PDB entry 7BOD | electron microscopy, 2.88 A resolution | chains A and U of the 13 polymer chains in the assembly

[Chain A]
Molecule: 16S rRNA (body domain of 30S subunit)
Organism: Escherichia coli (strain K12)
Sequence (1542 nucleotides; each row starts with the number of its first residue):
     1 AAAUUGAAGAGUUUGAUCAUGGCUCAGAUUGAACGCUGGCGGCAGGCCUA
    51 ACACAUGCAAGUCGAACGGUAACAGGAAGAAGCUUGCUUCUUUGCUGACG
   101 AGUGGCGGACGGGUGAGUAAUGUCUGGGAAACUGCCUGAUGGAGGGGGAU
   151 AACUACUGGAAACGGUAGCUAAUACCGCAUAACGUCGCAAGACCAAAGAG
   201 GGGGACCUUCGGGCCUCUUGCCAUCGGAUGUGCCCAGAUGGGAUUAGCUA
   251 GUAGGUGGGGUAACGGCUCACCUAGGCGACGAUCCCUAGCUGGUCUGAGA
   301 GGAUGACCAGCCACACUGGAACUGAGACACGGUCCAGACUCCUACGGGAG
   351 GCAGCAGUGGGGAAUAUUGCACAAUGGGCGCAAGCCUGAUGCAGCCAUGC
   401 CGCGUGUAUGAAGAAGGCCUUCGGGUUGUAAAGUACUUUCAGCGGGGAGG
   451 AAGGGAGUAAAGUUAAUACCUUUGCUCAUUGACGUUACCCGCAGAAGAAG
   501 CACCGGCUAACUCCGUGCCAGCAGCCXCGGUAAUACGGAGGGUGCAAGCG
   551 UUAAUCGGAAUUACUGGGCGUAAAGCGCACGCAGGCGGUUUGUUAAGUCA
   601 GAUGUGAAAUCCCCGGGCUCAACCUGGGAACUGCAUCUGAUACUGGCAAG
   651 CUUGAGUCUCGUAGAGGGGGGUAGAAUUCCAGGUGUAGCGGUGAAAUGCG
   701 UAGAGAUCUGGAGGAAUACCGGUGGCGAAGGCGGCCCCCUGGACGAAGAC
   751 UGACGCUCAGGUGCGAAAGCGUGGGGAGCAAACAGGAUUAGAUACCCUGG
   801 UAGUCCACGCCGUAAACGAUGUCGACUUGGAGGUUGUGCCCUUGAGGCGU
   851 GGCUUCCGGAGCUAACGCGUUAAGUCGACCGCCUGGGGAGUACGGCCGCA
   901 AGGUUAAAACUCAAAUGAAUUGACGGGGGCCCGCACAAGCGGUGGAGCAU
   951 GUGGUUUAAUUCGAUGXAACGCGAAGAACCUUACCUGGUCUUGACAUCCA
  1001 CGGAAGUUUUCAGAGAUGAGAAUGUGCCUUCGGGAACCGUGAGACAGGUG
  1051 CUGCAUGGCUGUCGUCAGCUCGUGUUGUGAAAUGUUGGGUUAAGUCCCGC
  1101 AACGAGCGCAACCCUUAUCCUUUGUUGCCAGCGGUCCGGCCGGGAACUCA
  1151 AAGGAGACUGCCAGUGAUAAACUGGAGGAAGGUGGGGAUGACGUCAAGUC
  1201 AUCAUGGCCCUUACGACCAGGGCUACACACGUGCUACAAUGGCGCAUACA
  1251 AAGAGAAGCGACCUCGCGAGAGCAAGCGGACCUCAUAAAGUGCGUCGUAG
  1301 UCCGGAUUGGAGUCUGCAACUCGACUCCAUGAAGUCGGAAUCGCUAGUAA
  1351 UCGUGGAUCAGAAUGCCACGGUGAAUACGUUCCCGGGCCUUGUACACACC
  1401 GCCCGUXACACCAUGGGAGUGGGUUGCAAAAGAAGUAGGUAGCUUAACCU
  1451 UCGGGAGGGCGCUUACCACUUUGUGAUUCAUGACUGGGGUGAAGUCGUAA
  1501 CAAGGUAACCGUAGGGGAACCUGCGGUUGGAUCACCUCCUUA
Not modelled in the structure: 931-1386, 1535-1542
Covalently attached groups: covalent link G791-UR3_1498
Modified residues: PSU (pseudouridine-5'-monophosphate) at position 516, G7M (N7-methyl-guanosine-5'-monophosphate) at position 527, 2MG (2N-methylguanosine-5'-monophosphate) at position 966, 5MC (5-methylcytidine-5'-monophosphate) at position 967, 2MG (2N-methylguanosine-5'-monophosphate) at position 1207, 4OC (4n,o2'-methylcytidine-5'-monophosphate) at position 1402, 5MC (5-methylcytidine-5'-monophosphate) at position 1407, UR3 (3-methyluridine-5'-monophoshate) at position 1498, 2MG (2N-methylguanosine-5'-monophosphate) at position 1516, MA6 (6N-dimethyladenosine-5'-monophoshate) at position 1518, MA6 (6N-dimethyladenosine-5'-monophoshate) at position 1519
Metal / ion sites: Mg2+ site 1 near G21 (its only coordinating residue here); Mg2+ site 2 near A53 (its only coordinating residue here); Mg2+ site 3: A59, U387; Mg2+ site 4 near G100 (its only coordinating residue here); Mg2+ site 5: A109, G331; Mg2+ site 6: A116, G117, G289; Mg2+ site 7: G145, A197; Mg2+ site 8 near A171 (its only coordinating residue here); Mg2+ site 9: A174, C175; Mg2+ site 10: U180, A195; Mg2+ site 11: G299, G558; Mg2+ site 12 near A306 (its only coordinating residue here); 29 more Mg2+ sites not listed
What the authors report for this chain:
  - contacts within the chain: U921-A1396, A923-U1393, A1507-G1530 (pi stacking)
  - conformationally variable residues: U1393 to A1396

[Chain U]
Name: 30S ribosomal protein S21
Organism: Escherichia coli (strain K12)
Reference sequence: P68679 (RS21_ECOLI); residues 1-71 here = UniProt positions 1-71
Sequence (71 residues; each row starts with the number of its first residue):
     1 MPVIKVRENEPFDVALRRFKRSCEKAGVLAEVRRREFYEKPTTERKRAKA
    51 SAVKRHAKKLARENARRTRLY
Not modelled in the structure: 1-9, 62-71

[Interface between chain A and chain U]
Residue-residue contacts (16; chain A residue first):
  A718(A) - Arg34(U)  sugar contact
  A718(A) - Arg35(U)  hydrogen bond to the sugar
  U723(A) - Ala52(U)  phosphate contact
  U723(A) - Arg55(U)  hydrogen bond to the base
  C856(A) - His56(U)  sugar contact
  A1507(A) - Lys46(U)  base contact
  G1525(A) - Tyr38(U)  hydrogen bond to the phosphate
  G1525(A) - Lys40(U)  phosphate contact
  G1526(A) - Lys40(U)  hydrogen bond to the base
  G1526(A) - Pro41(U)  phosphate contact
  G1526(A) - Thr42(U)  hydrogen bond to the phosphate
  G1526(A) - Arg45(U)  salt bridge to the phosphate
  U1527(A) - Thr42(U)  hydrogen bond to the phosphate
  U1527(A) - Arg45(U)  salt bridge to the phosphate
  U1528(A) - Lys46(U)  base contact
  G1530(A) - Lys46(U)  hydrogen bond to the base
Also at the interface, not in a pair above, chain A (10 interface residues in all): G722
Also at the interface, not in a pair above, chain U (13 interface residues in all): Ala48, Leu60

[Overview]
10 residues of chain A face 13 of chain U across their interface; the contacts include 7 hydrogen bonds and 2
salt bridges. Polar pairs include U723(A)-Arg55(U), G1526(A)-Lys40(U) and G1530(A)-Lys46(U). A59(A) and
U387(A) form the Mg2+ site 3. The paper reports conformational variability at U1393(A); contacts within the
chain involving U921(A), A1396(A) and A923(A) among others.
Chain A is 16S rRNA (body domain of 30S subunit) and chain U is 30S ribosomal protein S21, both from
Escherichia coli (strain K12); the structure, Bacterial 30S ribosomal subunit assembly complex state M (body
domain), was determined by electron microscopy, deposited together with 7AF3, 7AF5, 7AF8, 7AFA, 7AFD, 7AFH and
17 further entries.
